1NSN - chains L and S of the 3 polymer chains in the assembly; structure by X-ray diffraction, 2.80 A resolution.

Chain L:
Name: IGG fab (IGG1, kappa)
From: Mus musculus
Notes: antibody fragment or engineered binder
Amino-acid sequence (218 residues; each row starts with the number of its first residue; a row labelled like 27A-27D holds insertion residues (27A, then the next letters in order)):
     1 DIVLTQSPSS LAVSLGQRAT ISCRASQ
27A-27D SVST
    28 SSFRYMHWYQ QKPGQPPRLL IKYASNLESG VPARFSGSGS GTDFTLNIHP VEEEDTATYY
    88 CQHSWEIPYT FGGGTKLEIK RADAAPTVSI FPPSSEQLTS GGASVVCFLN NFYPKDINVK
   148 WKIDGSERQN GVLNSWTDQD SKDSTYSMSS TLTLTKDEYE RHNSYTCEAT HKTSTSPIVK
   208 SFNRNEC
Not modelled in the structure: 214
Disulfide bonds: Cys-23/Cys-88, Cys-134/Cys-194

Chain S:
Name: Staphylococcal nuclease
From: Staphylococcus aureus
Notes: EC 3.1.31.1
UniProt: P00644 (NUC_STAAU); residues 1-149 here correspond to UniProt positions 83-231 (UniProt number = residue number + 82)
Amino-acid sequence (149 residues; numbered 1 to 149; the number before each row is that of its first residue):
     1 ATSTKKLHKE PATLIKAIDG DTVKLMYKGQ PMTFRLLLVD TPETKHPKKG VEKYGPEASA
    61 FTKKMVENAK KIEVEFDKGQ RTDKYGRGLA YIYADGKMVN EALVRQGLAK VAYVYKPNNT
   121 HEQHLRKSEA QAKKEKLNIW SENDADSGQ
Not modelled in the structure: 1-3, 142-149
Differences from the reference sequence: conflict Asn-143 (Asp225 in P00644), Asp-144 (Asn226 in P00644)
Swiss-Prot annotation at these positions:
  - active site: Arg-35, Glu-43, Arg-87
  - binding site (Ca(2+)): Asp-21, Asp-40, Thr-41

How chain L and chain S interact:
Residue-residue contacts (15):
  Thr-27D(L) with Lys-64(S)
  Ser-28(L) with Glu-57(S); Ala-60(S)
  Ser-29(L) with Phe-61(S)
  Phe-30(L) with Phe-61(S), hydrophobic; Lys-64(S)
  Lys-49(L) with Glu-135(S), salt bridge
  Tyr-50(L) with Gln-106(S)
  Trp-92(L) with Lys-64(S); Asn-68(S), hydrogen bond (backbone-side chain)
  Glu-93(L) with Asn-68(S); Lys-70(S), salt bridge
  Ile-94(L) with Lys-70(S); Asp-95(S)
  Tyr-96(L) with Lys-97(S)

Summary:
The chain L/chain S interface involves 10 residues from each chain, with 1 hydrogen bond and 2 salt bridges.
Polar pairs include Lys-49(L)/Glu-135(S), Glu-93(L)/Lys-70(S) and Trp-92(L)/Asn-68(S). UniProt lists 3
active-site residues and 3 Ca2+-binding residues on chain S.
Here chain L is IGG fab (IGG1, kappa) (Mus musculus) and chain S is Staphylococcal nuclease (Staphylococcus
aureus). Entry 1NSN (The crystal structure of antibody N10-staphylococcal nuclease complex at 2.9 angstroms
resolution) was determined by X-ray diffraction.
